8UFI - chains A and D of the 4 polymer chains in the assembly; structure by electron microscopy, 3.10 A resolution.

== Chain A ==
Molecule: Rod cGMP-specific 3', 5'-cyclic phosphodiesterase subunit alpha
Organism: Bos taurus
Notes: EC 3.1.4.35
Reference sequence: P11541 (PDE6A_BOVIN); numbering as in UniProt (aligned over 1-859)
Amino-acid sequence (859 residues; each row starts with the number of its first residue):
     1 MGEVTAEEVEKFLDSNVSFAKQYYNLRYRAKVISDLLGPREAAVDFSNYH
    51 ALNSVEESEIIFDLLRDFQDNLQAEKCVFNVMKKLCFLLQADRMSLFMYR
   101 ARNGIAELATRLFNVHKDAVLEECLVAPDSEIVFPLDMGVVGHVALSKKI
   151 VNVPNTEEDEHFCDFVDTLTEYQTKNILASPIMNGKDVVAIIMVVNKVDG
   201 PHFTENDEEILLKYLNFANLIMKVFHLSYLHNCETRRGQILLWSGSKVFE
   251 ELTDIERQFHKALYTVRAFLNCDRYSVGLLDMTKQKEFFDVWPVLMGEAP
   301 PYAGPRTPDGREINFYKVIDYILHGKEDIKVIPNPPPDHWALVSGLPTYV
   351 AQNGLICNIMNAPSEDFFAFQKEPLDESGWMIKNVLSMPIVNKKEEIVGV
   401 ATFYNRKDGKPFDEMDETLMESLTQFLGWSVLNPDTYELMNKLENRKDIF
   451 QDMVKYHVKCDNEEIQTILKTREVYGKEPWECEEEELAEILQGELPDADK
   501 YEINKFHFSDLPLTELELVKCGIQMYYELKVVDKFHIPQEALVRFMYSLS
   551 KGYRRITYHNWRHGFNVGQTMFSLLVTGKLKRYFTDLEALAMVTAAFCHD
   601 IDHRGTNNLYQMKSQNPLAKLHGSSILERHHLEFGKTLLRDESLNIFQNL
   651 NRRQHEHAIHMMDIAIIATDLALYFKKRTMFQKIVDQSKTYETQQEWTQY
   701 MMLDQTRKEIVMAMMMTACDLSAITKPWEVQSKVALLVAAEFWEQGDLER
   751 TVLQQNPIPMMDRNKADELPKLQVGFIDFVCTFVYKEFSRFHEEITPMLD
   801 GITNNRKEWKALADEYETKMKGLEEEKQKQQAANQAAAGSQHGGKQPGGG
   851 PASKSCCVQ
Disordered / not traced: 1-6, 823-859
Ion coordination: Zn2+: His-563, His-599, Asp-600, Asp-720; Mg2+ near Asp-600 (its only coordinating residue here)
Ligand contacts: cyclic guanosine monophosphate (PCG): Arg-93, Met-94, Ser-95, Phe-97, Phe-113, Asn-114, Phe-134, Gly-139, Val-140, Val-141, His-161, Phe-162, Cys-163, Val-166, Asp-167, Thr-170, Tyr-172, Thr-174, Met-193, Val-195
Curated features (UniProtKB/Swiss-Prot):
  - active site: His-559 (Proton donor)
  - binding site (a divalent metal cation): His-563, His-599, Asp-600, Asp-720
  - modified residue: Gly-2 (N-acetylglycine), Cys-856 (Cysteine methyl ester)
  - lipidation: Cys-856 (S-farnesyl cysteine)

== Chain D ==
Molecule: Retinal rod rhodopsin-sensitive cGMP 3', 5'-cyclic phosphodiesterase subunit gamma
Organism: Bos taurus
Notes: EC 3.1.4.35
Reference sequence: P04972 (CNRG_BOVIN); numbering as in UniProt (aligned over 1-87)
Amino-acid sequence (87 residues; each row starts with the number of its first residue):
     1 MNLEPPKAEIRSATRVMGGPVTPRKGPPKFKQRQTRQFKSKPPKKGVQGF
    51 GDDIPGMEGLGTDITVICPWEAFNHLELHELAQYGII
Disordered / not traced: 1-10, 39-50, 62-76, 87
Curated features (UniProtKB/Swiss-Prot):
  - modified residue: Met-1 (N-acetylmethionine)

== Interface between chain A and chain D ==
Pairs across the interface - 22 pairs, chain A then chain D:
  Gln-239(A) / Phe-38(D)
  Leu-242(A) / Phe-38(D)  hydrophobic
  Trp-243(A) / Gln-37(D)
  Trp-243(A) / Phe-38(D)
  Ser-246(A) / Phe-38(D)  hydrogen bond (side chain-backbone)
  Glu-251(A) / Gly-51(D)  hydrogen bond (side chain-backbone)
  Asp-254(A) / Gly-61(D)
  Glu-256(A) / Leu-60(D)
  Glu-256(A) / Gly-61(D)  hydrogen bond (side chain-backbone)
  Arg-257(A) / Gly-51(D)
  Arg-257(A) / Met-57(D)
  His-260(A) / Ile-54(D)
  His-260(A) / Pro-55(D)  hydrogen bond (side chain-backbone)
  His-260(A) / Gly-56(D)
  His-260(A) / Leu-60(D)
  Lys-261(A) / Ile-54(D)
  Tyr-264(A) / Ile-54(D)  hydrophobic
  Tyr-264(A) / Pro-55(D)
  Lys-317(A) / Gly-59(D)  hydrogen bond (side chain-backbone)
  Ile-329(A) / Pro-55(D)
  Val-331(A) / Gly-56(D)
  Val-331(A) / Leu-60(D)  hydrophobic
Also at the interface, not in a pair above, chain A (15 interface residues in all): Ile-319
Also at the interface, not in a pair above, chain D (11 interface residues in all): Arg-36

== In short ==
15 residues of chain A and 11 residues of chain D are in contact; the contacts include 5 hydrogen bonds. Among
the polar pairs are Ser-246(A)/Phe-38(D), Glu-251(A)/Gly-51(D) and Glu-256(A)/Gly-61(D). Ligands of chain A:
cyclic guanosine monophosphate.
Chain A is Rod cGMP-specific 3', 5'-cyclic phosphodiesterase subunit alpha and chain D is Retinal rod
rhodopsin-sensitive cGMP 3', 5'-cyclic phosphodiesterase subunit gamma, both from Bos taurus; the structure,
Cryo-EM structure of bovine phosphodiesterase 6, was determined by electron microscopy, deposited together
with 8UGB, 8UGS and 8ULG.
